PDB entry 6L35 | electron microscopy, 3.23 A resolution | chains B and G of the 17 polymer chains in the assembly

Chain B:
Molecule: Photosystem I P700 chlorophyll a apoprotein A2
From: Physcomitrium patens
Notes: EC 1.97.1.12
UniProtKB: Q8MFA2 (PSAB_PHYPA); residues 2-734 here = UniProt positions 2-734
Amino-acid sequence (733 residues; row label = number of the first residue in the row):
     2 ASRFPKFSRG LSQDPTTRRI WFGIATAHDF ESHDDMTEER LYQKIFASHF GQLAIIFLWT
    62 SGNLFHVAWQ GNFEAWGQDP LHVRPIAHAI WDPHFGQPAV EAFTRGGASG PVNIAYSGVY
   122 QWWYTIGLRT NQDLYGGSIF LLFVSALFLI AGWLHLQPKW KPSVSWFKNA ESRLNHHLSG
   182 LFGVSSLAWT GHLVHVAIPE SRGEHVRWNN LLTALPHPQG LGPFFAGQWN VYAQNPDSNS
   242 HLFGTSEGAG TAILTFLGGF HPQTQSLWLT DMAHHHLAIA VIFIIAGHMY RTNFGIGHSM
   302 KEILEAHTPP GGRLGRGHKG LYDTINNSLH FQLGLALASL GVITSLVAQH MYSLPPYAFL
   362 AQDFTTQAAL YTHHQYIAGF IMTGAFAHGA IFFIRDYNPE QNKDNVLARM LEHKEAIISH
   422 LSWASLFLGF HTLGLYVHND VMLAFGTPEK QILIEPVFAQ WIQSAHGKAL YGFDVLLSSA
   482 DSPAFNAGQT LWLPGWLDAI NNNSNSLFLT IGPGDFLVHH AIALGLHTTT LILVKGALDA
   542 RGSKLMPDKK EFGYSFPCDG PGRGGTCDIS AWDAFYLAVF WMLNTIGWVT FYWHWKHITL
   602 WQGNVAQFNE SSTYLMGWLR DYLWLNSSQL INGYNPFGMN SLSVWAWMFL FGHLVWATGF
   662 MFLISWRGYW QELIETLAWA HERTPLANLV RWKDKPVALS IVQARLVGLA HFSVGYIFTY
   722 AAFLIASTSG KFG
Bound ions: chlorophyll a Mg near Gln-53 (its only coordinating residue here); 4Fe-4S cluster Fe: Cys-559, Cys-568 (shared with 2 residues of chain A)
Ligand contacts:
  - beta-carotene (BCR), molecule 1: Leu-54, Ile-57, Phe-58, Phe-149, Gly-181, Leu-182, Val-185, Ser-186
  - beta-carotene (BCR), molecule 2: Leu-65, Trp-123, Trp-124, Ile-127, Leu-129, Gly-138, Phe-141, Leu-142, Trp-209, Leu-213
  - beta-carotene (BCR), molecule 3: Leu-188, Leu-222, Phe-225, Phe-226, Val-282, Ile-285, Ile-286, His-289
  - beta-carotene (BCR), molecule 4: Phe-332, Gly-335, Leu-336, Ala-339, Val-343, Met-383, Ala-386, Phe-387, Gly-390, Phe-393, Phe-394, Ala-538
  - beta-carotene (BCR), molecule 5: Phe-428, His-432, Leu-436, Ile-453, Ile-455, Phe-517, His-521
  - beta-carotene (BCR), molecule 6: Trp-648, Met-649, Phe-652, Trp-671, Ile-675, Leu-678, Phe-719
  - chlorophyll a (CLA), molecule 1: Phe-5, Lys-7, Phe-8, Gly-24, Ile-25, Ala-28, His-29, Phe-31, His-34, Lys-45, Ser-49, Ile-56
  - chlorophyll a (CLA), molecule 2: Thr-18, Ile-21, Trp-22, Ile-675, Leu-678, Ala-679, His-682, Val-691, Arg-692, Trp-693, Lys-694, Asp-695, Pro-697, Val-698
  - chlorophyll a (CLA), molecule 3: Trp-22, Phe-652, Leu-655, Val-656, Thr-659, Met-662, Phe-663, Leu-700, Val-708, Ala-711, His-712, Val-715
  - chlorophyll a (CLA), molecule 4: Ala-26, Thr-27, Ala-28, His-29, Asp-30, His-331, Leu-334, Leu-338, Phe-381, Ile-382, Thr-384, Gly-385, Ala-388, His-389, Ile-392, Arg-396, Tyr-555, Trp-573, Phe-576
  - chlorophyll a (CLA), molecule 5: His-29, Phe-31, Tyr-43, Ile-46, Ser-49, His-50, Gln-53, Leu-54, Arg-174, His-178, Leu-182, Leu-330, His-331, Gln-333, Leu-334, Ala-337, Leu-341
  - chlorophyll a (CLA), molecule 6: His-29, Gln-53, Ile-56, Ile-57, Trp-60, Leu-341, Ile-378, Phe-381, Ile-382
  - chlorophyll a (CLA), molecule 7: Phe-47, Phe-51, Leu-148, Ile-151, Ala-152, Leu-155, His-156, Trp-161, Pro-163, Trp-167
  - chlorophyll a (CLA), molecule 8: Phe-47, His-50, Phe-51, Leu-54, Trp-123, Trp-167, Phe-168, Asn-170, Ser-173, Arg-174, His-177, His-178, Gly-181, Leu-182, Phe-183, Tyr-358
  - chlorophyll a (CLA), molecule 9: Ile-56, Leu-59, Trp-60, Ser-62, Gly-63, Phe-66, His-67, Trp-70, Gln-71, His-89, Ala-90, Ile-91, Trp-92, Leu-143
  - chlorophyll a (CLA), molecule 10: Ile-57, Phe-58, Trp-60, Thr-61, Ser-118, Gly-119, Val-120, Trp-123, Val-185, Ser-186, Ala-189, Leu-341, Ile-344, Thr-345, Val-348, Met-352, Tyr-358, Leu-371, His-374, His-375, Ile-378, Ile-382
  - chlorophyll a (CLA), molecule 11: Trp-60, Asn-64, His-67, Val-68, Ala-88, His-89, Asn-114, Ile-115, Ala-116, Tyr-117, Ser-118, Val-120, Val-645, Trp-646, Met-649
  - chlorophyll a (CLA), molecule 12: Trp-60, Asn-64, Tyr-117, Ser-118, Val-120, Ala-370, Leu-371, Thr-373, His-374, Tyr-377, Ile-378, Phe-381, Ile-718, Tyr-721, Ala-722, Leu-725, Ile-726
  - chlorophyll a (CLA), molecule 13: His-89, Ala-90, Ile-91, Trp-92, Asp-93, Pro-94, His-95, Phe-96, Phe-104, Asn-114, Ser-644, Val-645, Trp-648
  - chlorophyll a (CLA), molecule 14: Trp-123, Thr-126, Ile-127, Leu-182, Phe-183, Ser-186, Ser-187, Trp-190, Leu-194, Met-273, His-276, His-277, Ile-280, Val-348, Met-352, Pro-357, Tyr-358
  - chlorophyll a (CLA), molecule 15: Ile-127, Gly-128, Leu-129, Asp-134, Gly-137, Gly-138, Phe-141, Ser-186, Ala-189, Trp-190, Gly-192, His-193, His-196, Val-197, Val-207, Arg-208, Trp-209, Leu-212
  - chlorophyll a (CLA), molecule 16: Trp-167, Asn-170, Ser-173, His-177, Thr-293, Asn-294, Phe-295
  - chlorophyll a (CLA), molecule 17: Ala-171, Arg-174, Leu-175, His-178, Phe-183, Met-301, Leu-305, Tyr-323, Ile-326, Asn-327, Leu-336, Ala-337, Ser-340, Leu-341
  - chlorophyll a (CLA), molecule 18: Leu-175, Leu-179, Phe-183, Ile-283, Phe-284, Ala-287, Met-290, Tyr-291, Met-301, Ile-304, Leu-305
  - chlorophyll a (CLA), molecule 19: Asn-176, His-177, Ser-180, Gly-181, Val-185, Ile-285, His-289, Tyr-291, Arg-292, Thr-293, Phe-295, Ile-297, Gly-298
  - chlorophyll a (CLA), molecule 20: Leu-188, Ala-189, Thr-191, Gly-192, Val-195, His-196, Leu-212, Leu-213, Ala-215, Leu-216, Pro-217, His-218, Gly-221, Leu-222, Phe-225, Phe-226, Tyr-233, Leu-255, Leu-278
  - chlorophyll a (CLA), molecule 21: Phe-225, Trp-230, Asn-231, Tyr-233, Ala-234, Leu-255, Thr-256, Phe-257, His-275, Leu-278, Ala-279, Val-282, Leu-492
  - chlorophyll a (CLA), molecule 22: Thr-256, Phe-257, Gly-259, Gly-260, Leu-268, Asp-272, Met-273, His-275, His-276, Ala-279, Ile-280, His-351, Leu-355, Trp-497
  - chlorophyll a (CLA), molecule 23: Ile-286, Ala-287, His-289, Met-290, Ile-297, Gly-298, His-299
  - chlorophyll a (CLA), molecule 24: Met-290, His-299, Glu-303, Ile-304, Ala-307, His-308
  - chlorophyll a (CLA), molecule 25: Ile-304, Leu-305, His-308, Leu-315, His-319, Leu-322, Ile-326, Phe-332, Val-407, Leu-408, Met-411
  - chlorophyll a (CLA), molecule 26: Ala-307, His-308, Thr-309, Pro-310, Pro-311, Arg-314, Leu-315, His-319
  - chlorophyll a (CLA), molecule 27: Arg-314, Leu-315, Val-407, Arg-410, Met-411, Glu-413, His-414, Ala-417, Ile-418, His-421
  - chlorophyll a (CLA), molecule 28: Ala-339, Ser-340, Val-343, Leu-347, Gln-350, His-351, Tyr-353, Ser-354, Leu-355, Leu-508, Phe-509
  - chlorophyll a (CLA), molecule 29: Val-343, Ser-346, Leu-347, Gln-350, Gln-376, Gly-380, Met-383, Phe-387, Leu-527, Thr-530, Thr-531, Leu-534, Met-583, Thr-586, Ile-587
  - chlorophyll a (CLA), molecule 30: Gln-350, Tyr-353, Tyr-372, Phe-459, Ala-460, Ile-463, Gln-464, Phe-509, Leu-510, Ile-512, His-520, Ile-523, Leu-527, Val-590, Tyr-593, Trp-594, Lys-597
  - chlorophyll a (CLA), molecule 31: Ala-417, His-421, Trp-424
  - chlorophyll a (CLA), molecule 32: Ile-418, Leu-422, Trp-424, Ala-524, Leu-527, His-528, Thr-531
  - chlorophyll a (CLA), molecule 33: Ser-420, Ser-423, Trp-424, Leu-427, Phe-431
  - chlorophyll a (CLA), molecule 34: Ser-423, Ser-426, Leu-427, Gly-430, Phe-431, Leu-525, Thr-529, Leu-532, Ile-533, Leu-578, Phe-581, Trp-582
  - chlorophyll a (CLA), molecule 35: Trp-424, Leu-427, Phe-428, Phe-431, His-432
  - chlorophyll a (CLA), molecule 36: Phe-428, Leu-429, Glu-456, Pro-457, Val-458, Phe-459, Ala-460, Asp-516, Phe-517, His-520, His-521, Ala-524, His-528
  - chlorophyll a (CLA), molecule 37: Leu-434, Val-438, Asp-441, Leu-525, Phe-581, Trp-582, Asn-585, Trp-589, Leu-616, Leu-620, Trp-657, Phe-713
  - chlorophyll a (CLA), molecule 38: Gly-435, Leu-436, Val-438, His-439, Val-442, Met-443, Phe-446, Lys-451, Ile-453
  - chlorophyll a (CLA), molecule 39: Phe-459, Trp-462, Phe-474
  - chlorophyll a (CLA), molecule 40: Trp-462, Ile-463, Ala-466, His-467, Leu-477, Leu-478, Trp-493, Trp-497
  - chlorophyll a (CLA), molecule 41: Leu-477, Pro-484, Ala-485, Ala-488, Gly-489, Leu-492, Trp-493
  - chlorophyll a (CLA), molecule 42: Asn-585, Trp-589, Phe-592, Leu-624, Ser-628, Ile-632, Phe-650, His-654, Trp-657, Phe-713, Tyr-717, Thr-720, Tyr-721, Phe-724
  - chlorophyll a (CLA), molecule 43: Leu-620, Leu-624, Trp-625
  - chlorophyll a (CLA), molecule 44: Trp-648, Leu-651, Phe-652, His-654, Leu-655, Trp-657, Ala-658, Phe-661
  - chlorophyll a (CLA), molecule 45: Leu-655, Ala-658, Thr-659, Phe-661, Met-662, Ile-665, Tyr-670, Trp-671, Leu-674
  - chlorophyll a (CLA), molecule 46: Leu-678, Ala-681, His-682, Thr-685, Ala-688, Val-691
  - chlorophyll a (CLA), molecule 47: Trp-680, Ala-681, Arg-684, Thr-685, Pro-686
  - phylloquinone (PQN): Trp-22, Met-662, Phe-663, Ser-666, Trp-667, Arg-668, Trp-671, Ala-699, Leu-700, Ser-701, Ala-705
  - 4Fe-4S cluster (SF4): Cys-559, Gly-561, Pro-562, Thr-567, Cys-568, Trp-667, Ile-702
Curated features (UniProtKB/Swiss-Prot):
  - binding site ([4Fe-4S] cluster): Cys-559, Cys-568
  - binding site (chlorophyll a): His-654, Met-662, Tyr-670
  - binding site (phylloquinone): Trp-671

Chain G:
Molecule: Predicted protein PsaG
From: Physcomitrium patens
UniProtKB: A9SJ10 (A9SJ10_PHYPA); residues 58-155 here correspond to UniProt positions 23-120 (UniProt number = residue number - 35)
Amino-acid sequence (98 residues; each row starts with the number of its first residue):
    58 EANTALTITL STGALLFLGR FVFLPFQRDN VSRQGLPVQN GVTHFDAGDS RAQEVTSFLK
   118 TNDPAGFTIV DVLAWGALGH AVGFFILATI NNGYNPQF
Bound ions: chlorophyll a Mg near Asp-120 (its only coordinating residue here)
Ligand contacts:
  - beta-carotene (BCR), molecule 1: Leu-73, Val-129, Leu-130, Gly-133, Ala-134, His-137, Ala-138, Phe-141
  - beta-carotene (BCR), molecule 2: Ala-131, Trp-132, Ala-134, Leu-135
  - chlorophyll a (CLA), molecule 1: Thr-61, Ala-62, Ile-65, Thr-66, Thr-69, Gly-70, His-137, Phe-141
  - chlorophyll a (CLA), molecule 2: Leu-73, Arg-77, Phe-78, Thr-118, Asn-119, Asp-120, Pro-121, Phe-124, Thr-125, Ile-126, Val-129
  - chlorophyll a (CLA), molecule 3: Phe-83, Gln-84, Asn-87, Val-88, Gln-91
  - chlorophyll a (CLA), molecule 4: Phe-115, Val-127, Leu-130, Ala-131
  - chlorophyll a (CLA), molecule 5: Ala-138, Phe-141, Phe-142, Ala-145, Thr-146, Asn-149, Tyr-151
  - chlorophyll a (CLA), molecule 6: Phe-142, Thr-146, Asn-149, Tyr-151, Pro-153, Gln-154

How chain B and chain G interact:
Contacting residue pairs (42; chain B residue first):
  Ser-164(B) with Gly-105(G)
  Ser-166(B) with Gln-96(G); Ala-104(G), hydrogen bond (side chain-backbone); Gly-105(G); Asp-106(G)
  Trp-167(B) with Asp-106(G)
  Lys-169(B) with Gln-96(G)
  Asn-170(B) with His-101(G)
  Glu-172(B) with Pro-94(G)
  Ala-227(B) with Thr-61(G)
  Gly-228(B) with Leu-144(G); Ala-145(G); Asn-148(G)
  Gln-229(B) with Glu-58(G), hydrogen bond
  Trp-230(B) with Phe-141(G), hydrophobic; Ala-145(G), hydrophobic
  Asn-231(B) with Asn-149(G)
  Arg-292(B) with Val-88(G); Gly-92(G), hydrogen bond (side chain-backbone); Leu-93(G); Pro-94(G); Glu-111(G), salt bridge
  Asn-294(B) with Arg-108(G), hydrogen bond (side chain-backbone); Gln-110(G); Glu-111(G); Val-112(G)
  Phe-295(B) with Val-127(G)
  Gly-296(B) with Val-88(G)
  Ile-297(B) with Gln-84(G); Asp-128(G)
  His-299(B) with Gln-91(G)
  Ser-300(B) with Gln-91(G), hydrogen bond (backbone-side chain); Leu-93(G); Pro-94(G)
  Glu-303(B) with Gln-91(G)
  Ile-304(B) with Gln-91(G)
  Tyr-323(B) with Val-95(G)
  Asp-324(B) with Asn-97(G), hydrogen bond (side chain-backbone)
  Asn-327(B) with Gln-96(G)
  Asn-328(B) with Asn-97(G), hydrogen bond
  Thr-491(B) with Tyr-151(G)
  Leu-492(B) with Tyr-151(G)
Other interface residues (no listed pair), chain B (32 interface residues in all): Ala-171, Phe-225, Lys-302, Pro-484, Asn-487, Ala-488
Other interface residues (no listed pair), chain G (32 interface residues in all): Ala-109, Ala-131, Pro-153, Gln-154, Phe-155

Summary:
The chain B/chain G interface involves 32 residues from each chain, with 7 hydrogen bonds and 1 salt bridge.
Among the polar pairs are Arg-292(B)/Glu-111(G), Ser-166(B)/Ala-104(G) and Gln-229(B)/Glu-58(G). 3 chlorophyll
a molecules and one beta-carotene molecule are bound between chain B and chain G.
Chain B is Photosystem I P700 chlorophyll a apoprotein A2 and chain G is Predicted protein PsaG, both from
Physcomitrium patens; the structure, PSI-LHCI Supercomplex from Physcometrella patens, was determined by
electron microscopy.
